PDB entry 7R89 | electron microscopy, 2.60 A resolution | chains A and B of the 4 polymer chains in the assembly

Chain A:
Protein: ATP-binding cassette sub-family G member 5
Source organism: Homo sapiens
Notes: EC 7.6.2.-
UniProtKB: Q9H222 (ABCG5_HUMAN); residues 1-651 here = UniProt positions 1-651
Amino-acid sequence (666 residues; each row starts with the number of its first residue):
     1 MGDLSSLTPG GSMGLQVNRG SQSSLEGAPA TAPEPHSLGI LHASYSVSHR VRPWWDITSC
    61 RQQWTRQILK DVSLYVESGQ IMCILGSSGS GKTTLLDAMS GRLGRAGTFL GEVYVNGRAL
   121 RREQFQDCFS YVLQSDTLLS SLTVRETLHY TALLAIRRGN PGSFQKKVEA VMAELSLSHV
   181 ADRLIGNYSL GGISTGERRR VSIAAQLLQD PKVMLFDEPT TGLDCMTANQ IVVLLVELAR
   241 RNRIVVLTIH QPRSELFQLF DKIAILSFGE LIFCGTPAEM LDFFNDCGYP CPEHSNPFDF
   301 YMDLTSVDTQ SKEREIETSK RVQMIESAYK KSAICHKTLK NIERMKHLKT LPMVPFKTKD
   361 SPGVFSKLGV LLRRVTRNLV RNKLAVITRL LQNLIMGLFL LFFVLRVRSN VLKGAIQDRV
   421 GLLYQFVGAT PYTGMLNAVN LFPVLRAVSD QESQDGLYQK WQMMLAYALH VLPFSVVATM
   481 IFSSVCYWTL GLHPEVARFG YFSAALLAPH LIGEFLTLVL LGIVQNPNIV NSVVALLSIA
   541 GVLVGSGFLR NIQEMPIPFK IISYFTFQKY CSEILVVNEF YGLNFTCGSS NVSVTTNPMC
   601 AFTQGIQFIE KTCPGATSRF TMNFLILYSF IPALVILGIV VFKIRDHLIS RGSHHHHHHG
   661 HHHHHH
Disordered / not traced: 1-34, 47-65, 103-106, 589-596, 650-666
Differences from the reference sequence: expression tag (652-666)
Cystine bridges: Cys587-Cys600
Ligand contacts: ergosterol (ERG): Asn526, Asn528, Ile529, Ser532, Leu536
UniProt features mapped onto this chain:
  - binding site (ATP): Gly86 to Thr93
  - glycosylation (N-linked (GlcNAc...) asparagine): Asn584, Asn591
  - natural variant: Met99 (M99R: In STSL2; uncertain significance), Glu146 (E146Q: In STSL2), Arg389 (R389H: In STSL2), Arg419 (R419H: In STSL2; R419P: In STSL2), Asn437 (N437K: In STSL2), Arg550 (R550S: In STSL2)
  - mutagenesis: Lys92 to Thr93 (Abolishes increase of the very low basal ATPase activity by cholate), Tyr432 (Y432A: Strongly decreases cholesterol secretion into bile), Ala540 (A540F: Strongly decreases cholesterol secretion into bile)
Reported in the primary citation:
  - mutagenesis - I395A, I529W: unchanged expression

Chain B:
Protein: ATP-binding cassette sub-family G member 8
Source organism: Homo sapiens
Notes: EC 7.6.2.-
UniProtKB: Q9H221 (ABCG8_HUMAN); residues 1-673 here = UniProt positions 1-673
Amino-acid sequence (715 residues; each row starts with the number of its first residue):
     1 MAGKAAEERG LPKGATPQDT SGLQDRLFSS ESDNSLYFTY SGQPNTLEVR DLNYQVDLAS
    61 QVPWFEQLAQ FKMPWTSPSC QNSCELGIQN LSFKVRSGQM LAIIGSSGCG RASLLDVITG
   121 RGHGGKIKSG QIWINGQPSS PQLVRKCVAH VRQHNQLLPN LTVRETLAFI AQMRLPRTFS
   181 QAQRDKRVED VIAELRLRQC ADTRVGNMYV RGLSGGERRR VSIGVQLLWN PGILILDEPT
   241 SGLDSFTAHN LVKTLSRLAK GNRLVLISLH QPRSDIFRLF DLVLLMTSGT PIYLGAAQHM
   301 VQYFTAIGYP CPRYSNPADF YVDLTSIDRR SREQELATRE KAQSLAALFL EKVRDLDDFL
   361 WKAETKDLDE DTCVESSVTP LDTNCLPSPT KMPGAVQQFT TLIRRQISND FRDLPTLLIH
   421 GAEACLMSMT IGFLYFGHGS IQLSFMDTAA LLFMIGALIP FNVILDVISK CYSERAMLYY
   481 ELEDGLYTTG PYFFAKILGE LPEHCAYIII YGMPTYWLAN LRPGLQPFLL HFLLVWLVVF
   541 CCRIMALAAA ALLPTFHMAS FFSNALYNSF YLAGGFMINL SSLWTVPAWI SKVSFLRWCF
   601 EGLMKIQFSR RTYKMPLGNL TIAVSGDKIL SVMELDSYPL YAIYLIVIGL SGGFMVLYYV
   661 SLRFIKQKPS QDWASNSLEV LFQGPNVDSK RRWKKNFIAV SAANRFKKIS SSGAL
Disordered / not traced: 1-25, 57-86, 123-125, 208-209, 326-391, 612-625, 670-715
Differences from the reference sequence: expression tag (674-715)
Ligand contacts: ergosterol (ERG): Ile419, Glu423, Leu465
UniProt features mapped onto this chain:
  - glycosylation: Asn619 (N-linked (GlcNAc...) asparagine)
  - natural variant: Asp19 (D19H: Associated significantly with GBD4), Arg184 (R184H: In STSL1), Pro231 (P231T: In STSL1), Glu238 (E238K: In STSL1; uncertain significance), Arg263 (R263Q: In STSL1), Arg405 (R405H: In STSL1), Leu501 (L501P: In STSL1), Arg543 (R543S: In STSL1), Phe570 (deletion: In STSL1), Leu572 (L572P: In STSL1), Gly574 (G574E: In STSL1; G574R: In STSL1), Leu596 (L596R: In STSL1)
  - mutagenesis: Gly216 (G216D: Loss of ATPase activity)
Reported in the primary citation:
  - mutagenesis - I419E, F561A: unchanged expression

Interface between chain A and chain B:
Contacting residue pairs (93):
  Cys225(A) with Gln271(B), hydrogen bond
  Arg253(A) with Asp319(B), salt bridge; Asp323(B)
  Ser254(A) with Tyr314(B); Ser315(B); Asn316(B), hydrogen bond (side chain-backbone); Asp319(B)
  Glu255(A) with Asp323(B)
  Leu281(A) with Tyr314(B), hydrophobic
  Cys291(A) with Tyr314(B)
  Pro292(A) with Tyr314(B)
  Glu293(A) with Arg313(B), salt bridge
  His294(A) with Cys311(B), hydrogen bond; Pro312(B); Ser315(B); Pro317(B)
  Ser295(A) with Ser274(B), hydrogen bond (backbone-side chain)
  Asn296(A) with Ser274(B); Asn316(B); Asp319(B)
  Pro297(A) with Tyr314(B)
  Asp299(A) with Arg273(B), salt bridge; Ser274(B)
  Phe300(A) with Leu27(B), hydrophobic
  Met302(A) with Arg273(B)
  Asp303(A) with Phe28(B); Ser245(B); Phe246(B); Arg273(B), salt bridge
  Leu304(A) with Leu27(B), hydrophobic
  Ser306(A) with Phe246(B)
  Asp308(A) with Phe246(B)
  Gln310(A) with Phe246(B), hydrogen bond (side chain-backbone); Thr247(B), hydrogen bond; Asn250(B)
  Arg314(A) with Leu27(B), hydrogen bond (side chain-backbone); Phe28(B); Ser29(B); Phe246(B)
  Arg321(A) with Leu27(B), hydrogen bond (side chain-backbone)
  Phe399(A) with Asn568(B); Ser569(B); Leu572(B), hydrophobic
  Leu400(A) with Leu572(B), hydrophobic
  Phe402(A) with Trp584(B); Val586(B), hydrophobic; Pro587(B)
  Phe403(A) with Ser569(B); Leu572(B), hydrophobic; Ile578(B), hydrophobic; Ser582(B); Leu583(B); Pro587(B), hydrophobic; Ile590(B), hydrophobic
  Leu405(A) with Trp584(B)
  Arg408(A) with Ser582(B)
  Lys413(A) with Asn579(B), hydrogen bond (backbone-side chain)
  Gln417(A) with Gly575(B); Phe576(B), hydrogen bond (side chain-backbone); Met577(B); Asn579(B), hydrogen bond
  Asp418(A) with Met577(B), hydrogen bond (backbone-backbone); Ile578(B); Ser582(B), hydrogen bond
  Tyr424(A) with Tyr571(B); Met577(B), hydrophobic
  Gln425(A) with Tyr571(B); Leu572(B); Met577(B)
  Tyr432(A) with Asn564(B)
  Ser532(A) with Leu465(B)
  Ala535(A) with Phe461(B), hydrophobic
  Leu543(A) with Tyr435(B); Met454(B), hydrophobic; Leu458(B), hydrophobic
  Val544(A) with Leu434(B), hydrophobic
  Leu549(A) with Tyr435(B), hydrogen bond (backbone-side chain); Asp447(B); Ala450(B); Met454(B), hydrophobic; Phe576(B), hydrophobic
  Arg550(A) with Leu434(B), hydrogen bond (side chain-backbone); Tyr435(B); Phe436(B); Leu443(B); Asp447(B), salt bridge
  Glu554(A) with Ile441(B)
  Met555(A) with Leu434(B), hydrophobic
  Pro556(A) with Phe433(B); Leu434(B)
  Phe559(A) with Thr430(B); Phe433(B); Leu434(B), hydrophobic
Interface residues without a listed pair, chain A (53 interface residues in all): Tyr289, Val404, Gly414, Gly421, Asn528, Ile539, Asn551, Pro598, Met599
Interface residues without a listed pair, chain B (61 interface residues in all): Arg26, Asp244, His270, Asp275, Val301, Val322, Ile431, Met446, Phe556, Ala565, Ala573, Val632, Met633

Summary:
The interface between chain A and chain B involves 53 residues on one side and 61 on the other; the contacts
include 15 hydrogen bonds and 5 salt bridges. Polar contacts include Arg253(A)-Asp319(B), Glu293(A)-Arg313(B)
and Asp299(A)-Arg273(B). From the paper: I395A and I529W of chain A leave expression unchanged; I419E and
F561A of chain B leave expression unchanged.
Chain A is ATP-binding cassette sub-family G member 5 and chain B is ATP-binding cassette sub-family G member
8, both from Homo sapiens; the structure, The structure of human ABCG5/ABCG8 purified from yeast, was
determined by electron microscopy (same publication as 7R87, 7R88, 7R8A and 7R8B).
